6O7E - chains G and Y of the 8 polymer chains in the assembly; structure by electron microscopy, 3.20 A resolution.

Chain G:
Molecule: 38-nt RNA strand
Sequence (38 nucleotides; each row starts with the number of its first residue; numbers below 1 keep their minus sign (G-8 is residue -8)):
    -8 GUGGAAAGGCGGGCAGAGGCGGUUUGCGUAUUGGGCGC
Disordered / not traced: 19-29

Chain Y:
Molecule: Csm5
From: Thermococcus onnurineus NA1
Chain sequence (378 residues; each row starts with the number of its first residue; note: 25 numbers in that range are skipped by the numbering (no residue carries them; nothing is unmodelled there); X marks 93 residues of unknown identity (built as UNK)):
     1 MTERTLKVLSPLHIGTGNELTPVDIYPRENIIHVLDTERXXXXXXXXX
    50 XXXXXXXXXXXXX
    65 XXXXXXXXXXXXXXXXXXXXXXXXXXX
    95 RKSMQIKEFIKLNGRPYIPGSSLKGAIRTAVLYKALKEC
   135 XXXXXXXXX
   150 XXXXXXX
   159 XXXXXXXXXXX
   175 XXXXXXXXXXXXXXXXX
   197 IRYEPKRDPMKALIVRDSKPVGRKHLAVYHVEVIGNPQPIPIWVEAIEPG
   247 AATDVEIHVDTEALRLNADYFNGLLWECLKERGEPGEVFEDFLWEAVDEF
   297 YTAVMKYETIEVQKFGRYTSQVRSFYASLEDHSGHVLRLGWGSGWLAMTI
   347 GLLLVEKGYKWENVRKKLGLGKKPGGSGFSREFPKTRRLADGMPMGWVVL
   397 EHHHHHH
Disordered / not traced: 312-315, 370-376, 398-403

Chain G / chain Y interface:
Contacting residue pairs (51; chain G residue first):
  A8(G) with Pro201(Y), hydrogen bond to the sugar; Lys202(Y), sugar contact; Lys207(Y), phosphate contact
  G9(G) with Arg122(Y), hydrogen bond to the phosphate; Tyr199(Y), hydrogen bond to the sugar; Pro201(Y), sugar contact; Asp204(Y), sugar contact; Lys207(Y), phosphate contact
  G10(G) with Lys118(Y), phosphate contact; Arg122(Y), salt bridge to the phosphate; Met206(Y), phosphate contact
  C11(G) with Ser115(Y), sugar contact; Ser116(Y), base contact; Gly119(Y), sugar contact; Ala120(Y), base contact; Arg122(Y), phosphate contact; Tyr297(Y), base contact; Arg334(Y), hydrogen bond to the base; Leu335(Y), base contact; Ala343(Y), base contact; Met344(Y), hydrogen bond to the base
  G12(G) with Gly15(Y), sugar contact; Thr16(Y), base contact; Gly17(Y), base contact; Ser115(Y), hydrogen bond to the phosphate; Ser116(Y), phosphate contact
  G13(G) with Gly15(Y), phosphate contact; Gly336(Y), phosphate contact; Trp337(Y), phosphate contact
  U14(G) with Gly336(Y), phosphate contact; Trp337(Y), hydrogen bond to the phosphate; Ser339(Y), phosphate contact; Arg384(Y), salt bridge to the phosphate
  U15(G) with Trp341(Y), phosphate contact; Gly367(Y), hydrogen bond to the sugar; Lys368(Y), sugar contact; Glu378(Y), phosphate contact; Phe379(Y), phosphate contact; Arg384(Y), salt bridge to the phosphate
  U16(G) with Gly367(Y), sugar contact; Lys368(Y), hydrogen bond to the sugar; Glu378(Y), phosphate contact; Phe379(Y), phosphate contact; Lys381(Y), hydrogen bond to the phosphate; Thr382(Y), hydrogen bond to the phosphate
  G17(G) with Asn232(Y), hydrogen bond to the base; Gln234(Y), base contact; Ile236(Y), base contact; Lys369(Y), phosphate contact; Lys381(Y), salt bridge to the phosphate
  C18(G) with Lys369(Y), phosphate contact
Also at the interface, not in a pair above, chain Y (41 interface residues in all): His13, Ile14, Gly338, Gly340, Leu366, Pro380

Overview:
The interface between chain G and chain Y involves 11 residues on one side and 41 on the other; the contacts
include 12 hydrogen bonds and 4 salt bridges. Polar contacts include C11(G)-Arg334(Y), C11(G)-Met344(Y) and
G17(G)-Asn232(Y).
Here chain G is a 38-nt RNA strand and chain Y is Csm5 (Thermococcus onnurineus NA1). Entry 6O7E (Cryo-EM
structure of Csm-crRNA-target RNA ternary complex in complex with AMPPNP in type III-A CRISPR-Cas system) was
determined by electron microscopy, deposited together with 6O73, 6O74, 6O75, 6O78, 6O79, 6O7B and 3 further
entries.
